Entry 7LTT (X-ray diffraction, 1.90 A resolution); this record covers chains C and D of the 4 polymer chains in the assembly.

Chain C (and D):
Molecule: Deoxynucleoside triphosphate triphosphohydrolase SAMHD1
From: Homo sapiens
Notes: EC 3.1.5.-; chain D of this document is another copy of the same molecule, construct and numbering; everything in this record applies to it too
UniProtKB: Q9Y3Z3 (SAMH1_HUMAN); residues 113-626 here = UniProt positions 113-626
Chain sequence (535 residues; numbered 92 to 626; the number before each row is that of its first residue):
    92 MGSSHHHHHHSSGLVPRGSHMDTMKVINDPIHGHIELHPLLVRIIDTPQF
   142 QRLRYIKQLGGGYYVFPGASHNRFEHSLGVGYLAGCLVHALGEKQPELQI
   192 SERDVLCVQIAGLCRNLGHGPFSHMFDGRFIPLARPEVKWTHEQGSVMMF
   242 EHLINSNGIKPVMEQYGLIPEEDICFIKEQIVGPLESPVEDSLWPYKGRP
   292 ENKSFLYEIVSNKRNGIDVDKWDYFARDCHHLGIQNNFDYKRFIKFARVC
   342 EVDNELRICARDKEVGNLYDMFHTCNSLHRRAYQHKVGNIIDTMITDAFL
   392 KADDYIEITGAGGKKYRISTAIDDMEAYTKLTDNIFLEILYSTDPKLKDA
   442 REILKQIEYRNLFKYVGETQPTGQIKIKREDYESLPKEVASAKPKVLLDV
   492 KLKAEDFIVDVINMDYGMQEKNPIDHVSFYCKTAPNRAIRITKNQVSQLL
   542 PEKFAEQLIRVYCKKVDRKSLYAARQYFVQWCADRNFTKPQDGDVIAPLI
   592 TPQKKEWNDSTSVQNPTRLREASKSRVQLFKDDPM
Unresolved in the structure: 92-112, 278-283, 600-626
Construct notes: initiating methionine (92); expression tag (93-112); engineered mutation R206 (His in Q9Y3Z3), N207 (Asp in Q9Y3Z3), C366 (Arg in Q9Y3Z3)
Disulfides: C341-C350
Ligand contacts:
  - 2'-deoxyguanosine-5'-triphosphate (DGT), molecule 1: K116, V117, I118, V133, I136, D137, Q142, R145, F165
  - 2'-deoxyguanosine-5'-triphosphate (DGT), molecule 2: V117, I118, N119, H125
  - 2'-deoxyguanosine-5'-triphosphate (DGT), molecule 3: Y155, V156, P158, V378, R451, L453, K455
  - 2'-deoxyguanosine-5'-triphosphate (DGT), molecule 4: V156, F157, P158, G324, I325, R372, H376, K377, V378
  - 2'-deoxyguanosine-5'-triphosphate (DGT), molecule 5: D330, R333, F337, R352, K354, N358, K523
Swiss-Prot annotation at these positions:
  - active site: H233
  - binding site (GTP): K116, V117, D137, Q142, R145, R451, K455, K523
  - binding site (dATP): N119, Q149, V156, R164, H210, H215, K312, Y315, D319, R333, R352, K354, N358, Q375, H376, K377, K523
  - binding site (dCTP): N119, Q149, V156, R164, H210, H215, K312, Y315, D319, R333, R352, K354, R372, Q375, H376, K377, K523
  - binding site (dGTP): N119, Q149, L150, V156, R164, K312, Y315, D319, R333, R352, K354, N358, Y374, Q375, H376, K377, K523
  - binding site (dTTP): N119, Q149, V156, R164, H210, H215, K312, Y315, D319, R333, R352, K354, Q375, H376, K377, K523
  - binding site (Mn(2+)): H167, D311
  - modified residue: T592 (Microbial infection: Phosphothreonine)
  - cross-link (Glycyl lysine isopeptide (Lys-Gly)): K467 (interchain with G-Cter in SUMO2), K469 (interchain with G-Cter in SUMO2), K492 (interchain with G-Cter in SUMO2), K622 (interchain with G-Cter in SUMO2)
  - natural variant: D120 to H123 (deletion: In AGS5), H123 (H123P: In AGS5), R143 (R143C: In AGS5; R143H: In AGS5), R145 (R145Q: In AGS5), H167 (H167Y: In AGS5), I201 (I201N: In AGS5 and CHBL2), G209 (G209S: In AGS5), M254 (M254V: In AGS5), R290 (R290H: In AGS5), L369 (L369S: In AGS5), M385 (M385V: In AGS5), I448 (I448T: In AGS5), 1 further natural variant entry in UniProt
  - mutagenesis: D137 (D137A: Impairs homotetramerization and nearly abolishes dNTPase activity), Q142 (Q142E/A: Impairs homotetramerization and nearly abolishes dNTPase activity; when associated with K-145), R143 (R143A: Abolished ability to restrict infection by viruses), R145 (R145A: Impairs homotetramerization and nearly abolishes dNTPase activity. Abolished ability to restrict infection by viruses; R145K: Impairs homotetramerization and nearly abolishes dNTPase activity ...), Q149 (Q149A: Abolished dNTPase activity without affecting homotetramerization. Abolished dNTPase activity; when associated with A-319), R164 (R164A: Abolished ability to restrict infection by viruses), H167 (H167A: Abolished ability to restrict infection by viruses), H210 (H210A: Abolished dNTPase activity without affecting homotetramerization), H215 (H215A: Abolished dNTPase activity without affecting homotetramerization), R226 (R226G: Loss of function in defense response to virus), H233 (H233A: Abolished dNTPase activity without affecting homotetramerization. Abolished ability to restrict infection by viruses), D311 (D311A: Loss of function in defense response to virus. Loss of dNTPase activity. Does not affect oligomerization), 26 further mutagenesis entries in UniProt
What the authors report for this chain:
  - disease-associated variants - R366C: unchanged expression
  - disease-associated variants - R145Q, Y155C, P158S, I201N, L244F, R451C: decreased expression
  - disease-associated variants - Y155C: decreased stability
  - disease-associated variants - R366C: unchanged stability
  - disease-associated variants - R145Q, Y155C, R366C: decreased catalytic activity on dGTP
  - disease-associated variants - R366C: abolished binding to 2'-deoxyguanosine-5'-triphosphate
  - disease-associated variants - R366C: unchanged binding to cyclin A2
  - disease-associated variants - R366C: unchanged binding to CtIP
  - disease-associated variants - R366C: unchanged signaling
  - disease-associated variants - R366C: unchanged signaling in response to innate immune response suppression
  - disease-associated variants - R366C: decreased binding to nucleic acid
  - disease-associated variants - R145Q, Y155C, P158S, R366C: decreased catalytic activity on 2'-deoxyguanosine-5'-triphosphate
  - mutagenesis - R366C: unchanged expression
  - mutagenesis - Y155C (60.2 +/- 0.3 degC): decreased stability
  - mutagenesis - R366C (62.0 +/- 0.4 degC): unchanged stability
  - mutagenesis - R366C: decreased catalytic activity on each dNTP tested
  - mutagenesis - R366C: unchanged binding to cyclin A2
  - mutagenesis - R366C: unchanged binding to CtIP
  - mutagenesis - R366C: unchanged signaling
  - mutagenesis - R366C: unchanged signaling in response to innate immune response suppression
  - mutagenesis - R366C (3825 +/- 340 nM): decreased binding to 6FAM-ssDNA

Chain C / chain D interface:
Contacting residue pairs (8):
  H125(C) - D330(D)
  H125(C) - R333(D)  hydrogen bond
  H125(C) - K336(D)
  E127(C) - K336(D)  salt bridge
  D330(C) - H125(D)  salt bridge
  R333(C) - H125(D)  hydrogen bond
  K336(C) - H125(D)
  K336(C) - E127(D)  salt bridge
Also at the interface, not in a pair above, chain C (7 interface residues in all): V117, F337
Also at the interface, not in a pair above, chain D (7 interface residues in all): V117, F337

Summary:
The chain C/chain D interface involves 7 residues from each chain; the contacts include 2 hydrogen bonds and 3
salt bridges. Polar contacts include E127(C)-K336(D), D330(C)-H125(D) and H125(C)-R333(D). The paper reports
that R145Q, Y155C and P158S of chain C, among others, reduce expression; R145Q, Y155C and P158S of chain C,
among others, reduce catalytic activity on 2'-deoxyguanosine-5'-triphosphate.
Both chains are Deoxynucleoside triphosphate triphosphohydrolase SAMHD1 (Homo sapiens). Entry 7LTT
(Samhd1(113-626) H206R D207N R366C) was determined by X-ray diffraction (same publication as 7LU5).
